PDB entry 7FJZ | X-ray diffraction, 1.54 A resolution | chains A and B

== Chain A ==
Name: Pre-mRNA-splicing factor 8
Source organism: Saccharomyces cerevisiae S288C
UniProt: P33334 (PRP8_YEAST); residue numbers follow UniProt; this construct covers 1836-2090
Sequence (258 residues; each row starts with the number of its first residue):
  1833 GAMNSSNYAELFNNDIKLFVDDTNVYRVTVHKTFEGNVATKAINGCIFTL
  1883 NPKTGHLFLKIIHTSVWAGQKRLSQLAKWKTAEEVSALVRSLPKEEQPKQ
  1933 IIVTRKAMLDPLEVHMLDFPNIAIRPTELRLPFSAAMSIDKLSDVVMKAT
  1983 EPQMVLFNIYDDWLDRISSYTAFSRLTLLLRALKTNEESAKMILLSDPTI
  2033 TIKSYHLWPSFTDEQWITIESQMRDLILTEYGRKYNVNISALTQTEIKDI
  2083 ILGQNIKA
Not modelled in the structure: 2070-2090
Differences from the reference sequence: expression tag (1833-1835)
Curated features (UniProtKB/Swiss-Prot):
  - mutagenesis: Asp1853 (D1853A: Alters protein folding. Severely impaired growth. Strongly reduced growth at 35 degrees Celsius; when associated with A-1854; D1853N: Reduced growth at 30 degrees Celsius ...), Asp1854 (D1854A: Reduced growth at 30 degrees Celsius. Strongly reduced growth at 16 degrees Celsius. Strongly reduced growth at 35 degrees Celsius; when associated with A-1853 ...), Thr1855 (T1855A: Reduced growth at 30 degrees Celsius. Strongly reduced growth at 16 degrees Celsius), Thr1936 (T1936A: Reduced growth at 30 degrees Celsius. Strongly reduced growth at 16 degrees Celsius), Arg1937 (R1937K: Severely impaired growth. Reduced growth at 30 degrees Celsius. Strongly reduced growth at 16 degrees Celsius)
Small-molecule neighbours: D-phenylalaninamide (W2O): His1888, Leu1889, Phe1890, Leu1988, Phe1989, Asn1990

== Chain B ==
Name: A1 cistron-splicing factor AAR2
Source organism: Saccharomyces cerevisiae S288C
UniProt: P32357 (AAR2_YEAST); aligned to UniProt positions 1-317 over residues 1-317
Sequence (308 residues; each row starts with the number of its first residue; note: 13 numbers in that range are skipped by the numbering (no residue carries them; nothing is unmodelled there); numbers below 1 keep their minus sign (Gly-3 is residue -3)):
    -3 GAMAMNTVPFTSAPIEVTIGIDQYSFNVKENQPFHGIKDIPIGHVHVIHF
    47 QHADNSSMRYGYWFDCRMGNFYIQYDPKDGLYKMMEERDGAKFENIVHNF
    97 KERQMMVSYPKIDEDDTWYNLTEFVQMDKIRKIVRKDENQFSYVDSSMTT
   147 VQENEL
   166 SSSSSDPAHSLNYTVINFKSREAIRPGHEMEDFLDKSYYLNTVMLQGIFK
   216 NSSNYFGELQFAFLNAMFFGNYGSSLQWHAMIELICSSATVPKHMLDKLD
   266 EILYYQIKTLPEQYSDILLNERVWNICLYSSFQKNSLHNTEKIMENKYPE
   316 LL
Not modelled in the structure: -3 to 0, 166-169
Differences from the reference sequence: expression tag (-3 to 0); conflict Ser166 (Leu153 in P32357), Ser167 (Lys154 in P32357), Ser170 (Asp in P32357)
Curated features (UniProtKB/Swiss-Prot):
  - region: Leu261 to Ile282 (Leucine-zipper)
  - modified residue: Ser253 (Phosphoserine), Thr274 (Phosphothreonine)

== Chain A / chain B interface ==
Pairs across the interface (18):
  Gln1907(A) - Met195(B)
  Gln1907(A) - Leu199(B)
  Leu1908(A) - Met195(B)  hydrophobic
  Trp1911(A) - Glu194(B)
  Trp1911(A) - Met195(B)  hydrophobic
  Trp1911(A) - Phe198(B)  hydrophobic
  Asp1942(A) - Lys184(B)  salt bridge
  Asp1942(A) - Phe198(B)
  Glu1945(A) - Lys184(B)  salt bridge
  Val1946(A) - Ile189(B)  hydrophobic
  Val1946(A) - Glu194(B)
  Val1946(A) - Phe198(B)  hydrophobic
  His1947(A) - Glu194(B)  salt bridge
  Leu1949(A) - Lys184(B)
  Leu1949(A) - Ser185(B)
  Leu1949(A) - Arg186(B)
  Leu1949(A) - Ile189(B)  hydrophobic
  Asp1950(A) - Arg186(B)  salt bridge

== Summary ==
9 residues of chain A and 8 residues of chain B are in contact, with 4 salt bridges. Polar pairs include
Asp1942(A)-Lys184(B), Glu1945(A)-Lys184(B) and His1947(A)-Glu194(B). Chain A binds D-phenylalaninamide. From
UniProt: 5 mutagenesis sites on chain A.
Chain A is Pre-mRNA-splicing factor 8 and chain B is A1 cistron-splicing factor AAR2, both from Saccharomyces
cerevisiae S288C; the structure, PanDDA analysis group deposition -- Aar2/RNaseH in complex with fragment
P04A04 from the F2X-Universal Library, was determined by X-ray diffraction, deposited together with 5ST0,
5ST1, 5ST2, 5ST3, 5ST4, 5ST5 and 248 further entries.
